Entry 9AY1 (electron microscopy, 4.60 A resolution (low resolution: residue-level contacts below are approximate; hydrogen-bond / salt-bridge calls are withheld)); this record covers chains a and c of the 10 polymer chains in the assembly.

# Chain a (and c)
Molecule: E2 glycoprotein
Organism: Eastern equine encephalitis virus
Notes: chain c of this document is another copy of the same molecule, construct and numbering; everything in this record applies to it too
UniProtKB: A9XR09 (A9XR09_EEEV); numbering as in UniProt (aligned over 1-338)
Sequence (338 residues; row label = number of the first residue in the row):
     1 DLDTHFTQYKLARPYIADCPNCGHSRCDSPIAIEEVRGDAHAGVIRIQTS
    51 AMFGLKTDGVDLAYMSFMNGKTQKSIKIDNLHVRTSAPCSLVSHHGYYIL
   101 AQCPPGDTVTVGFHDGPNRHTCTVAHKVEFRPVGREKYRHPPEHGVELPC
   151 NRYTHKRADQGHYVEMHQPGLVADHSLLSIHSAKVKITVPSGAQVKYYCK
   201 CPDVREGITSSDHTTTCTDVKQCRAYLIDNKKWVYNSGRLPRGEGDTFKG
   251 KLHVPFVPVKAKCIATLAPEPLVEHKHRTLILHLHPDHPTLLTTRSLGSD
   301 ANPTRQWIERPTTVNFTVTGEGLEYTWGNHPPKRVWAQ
Disulfides: Cys-19/Cys-122, Cys-22/Cys-27, Cys-89/Cys-103, Cys-150/Cys-263, Cys-199/Cys-223, Cys-201/Cys-217

# Chain a / chain c interface
Residue-residue contacts (12):
  Pro-20(a) / Glu-143(c)
  Asn-21(a) / His-140(c)
  Gly-23(a) / Ser-90(c)
  His-24(a) / Leu-91(c)
  His-24(a) / Val-92(c)
  His-24(a) / Gln-102(c)
  Arg-26(a) / Glu-143(c)
  Ser-86(a) / Ser-86(c)
  Ser-86(a) / Ala-87(c)
  Thr-108(a) / His-140(c)
  Ala-125(a) / His-140(c)
  Ala-125(a) / Pro-141(c)
Interface residues without a listed pair, chain a (11 interface residues in all): Arg-84, Asp-107, Arg-239
Interface residues without a listed pair, chain c (13 interface residues in all): Pro-88, Arg-139, Pro-142, His-144

# Overview
Chain a and chain c form an interface of 11 and 13 residues respectively.
Chain a and chain c are both E2 glycoprotein (Eastern equine encephalitis virus); the structure, Cryo-EM
structure of SINV/EEEV in complex with a potently neutralizing human antibody IgG EEEV-373, was determined by
electron microscopy (same publication as 8VSV).
